PDB entry 3O9X | X-ray diffraction, 2.10 A resolution | chains A and F of the 4 polymer chains in the assembly

# Chain A
Name: Uncharacterized HTH-type transcriptional regulator ygiT
Organism: Escherichia coli
UniProtKB: Q46864 (YGIT_ECOLI); numbering as in UniProt (aligned over 1-131)
Amino-acid sequence (133 residues; row label = number of the first residue in the row; numbers below 1 keep their minus sign (Gly-1 is residue -1)):
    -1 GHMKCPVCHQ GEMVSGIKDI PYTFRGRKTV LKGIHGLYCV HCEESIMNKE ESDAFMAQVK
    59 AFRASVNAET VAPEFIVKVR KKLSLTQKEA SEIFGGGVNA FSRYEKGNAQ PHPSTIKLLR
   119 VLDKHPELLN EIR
Unresolved in the structure: -1
Sequence notes: expression tag (-1 to 0)
Curated features (UniProtKB/Swiss-Prot):
  - DNA-binding region: Gln85 to Lys104 (H-T-H motif)
  - binding site (Zn(2+)): Cys3, Cys6, Cys37, Cys40
  - mutagenesis: Arg61 (R61A/D: Decreases DNA-binding, decreases thermostability of MqsR-MqsA complex), Asn97 to Arg101 (Abolishes DNA-binding, including binding to the rpoS promoter), Asn97 (N97A: 50-fold reduction in DNA-binding), Arg101 (R101A: 10-fold reduction in DNA-binding)
Reported in the primary citation:
  - binding site for the 26-nt DNA strand: Phe22, Arg23, Lys58, Arg61, Arg78, Lys79, Thr84, Gln85, Lys86, Gly94, Gly95, Val96, Asn97 to Lys104, Ala107, Gln108, His110
  - specificity-determining residues: Asn97, Arg101
  - binding site for the 26-nt DNA strand (chain F): Asn97, Ser100, His110
  - mutagenesis - N97A (40.1 +/- 7.3 nm), R101A (7.5 +/- 4.5 nm): decreased binding to the 26-nt DNA strand
  - mutagenesis - N97A/R101A: abolished binding to the 26-nt DNA strand
  - conformationally variable residues (domain motion, loop rearrangement): Arg23, Arg61, Asn65, Thr68, Val69, Gly93 to Gly95
  - contacts within the chain: Asn65-Gly105 (hydrogen bond), Asn65-Gln108 (hydrogen bond)
  - self-association interface (contacts with another copy of this molecule): Ser112

# Chain F
Molecule: 26-nt DNA strand
Sequence (26 nucleotides; numbered 1 to 26; the number before each row is that of its first residue):
     1 TGTAATTAAC CTTTTAGGTT ATAACT

# How chain A and chain F interact
Pairs across the interface (18; chain A residue first):
  Thr21(A) - DT14(F)  phosphate contact
  Phe22(A) - DT14(F)  phosphate contact
  Phe22(A) - DT15(F)  phosphate contact
  Arg23(A) - DT14(F)  hydrogen bond to the phosphate
  Arg23(A) - DT15(F)  salt bridge to the phosphate
  Gly93(A) - DG17(F)  phosphate contact
  Gly94(A) - DA16(F)  sugar contact
  Gly94(A) - DG17(F)  hydrogen bond to the phosphate
  Gly95(A) - DG17(F)  sugar contact
  Val96(A) - DT19(F)  base contact
  Asn97(A) - DG18(F)  hydrogen bond to the base
  Asn97(A) - DT19(F)  hydrogen bond to the base
  Arg101(A) - DA16(F)  base contact
  Arg101(A) - DG17(F)  hydrogen bond to the base
  Arg101(A) - DG18(F)  hydrogen bond to the base
  Tyr102(A) - DA16(F)  hydrogen bond to the phosphate
  Ala107(A) - DT15(F)  phosphate contact
  Gln108(A) - DT15(F)  hydrogen bond to the phosphate
Other interface residues (no listed pair), chain A (16 interface residues in all): Arg61, Asn65, Asn106, His110

# Overview
16 residues of chain A and 6 residues of chain F are in contact, with 8 hydrogen bonds and 1 salt bridge.
Polar contacts include Asn97(A)-DG18(F), Asn97(A)-DT19(F) and Arg101(A)-DG17(F). From the paper: a binding
site for the 26-nt DNA strand at Phe22(A), Arg23(A) and Lys58(A) among others; N97A and R101A of chain A
reduce binding to the 26-nt DNA strand.
Here chain A is Uncharacterized HTH-type transcriptional regulator ygiT (Escherichia coli) and chain F is a
26-nt DNA strand. Entry 3O9X (Structure of the E. coli antitoxin MqsA (YgiT/b3021) in complex with its gene
promoter) was determined by X-ray diffraction.
